PDB entry 9UT9 | electron microscopy, 3.18 A resolution | chains A and B

== Chain A ==
Protein: Taste receptor type 1 member 2, Engineered red fluorescent protein mScarlet3
From: Homo sapiens
UniProt: Q8TE23 (TS1R2_HUMAN); residues 26-839 carry their UniProt numbers (814 of 1049 residues fall inside the UniProt entry; the rest is not from it)
Sequence (1078 residues; numbered -3 to 1074; the number before each row is that of its first residue; numbers below 1 keep their minus sign (Met-3 is residue -3)):
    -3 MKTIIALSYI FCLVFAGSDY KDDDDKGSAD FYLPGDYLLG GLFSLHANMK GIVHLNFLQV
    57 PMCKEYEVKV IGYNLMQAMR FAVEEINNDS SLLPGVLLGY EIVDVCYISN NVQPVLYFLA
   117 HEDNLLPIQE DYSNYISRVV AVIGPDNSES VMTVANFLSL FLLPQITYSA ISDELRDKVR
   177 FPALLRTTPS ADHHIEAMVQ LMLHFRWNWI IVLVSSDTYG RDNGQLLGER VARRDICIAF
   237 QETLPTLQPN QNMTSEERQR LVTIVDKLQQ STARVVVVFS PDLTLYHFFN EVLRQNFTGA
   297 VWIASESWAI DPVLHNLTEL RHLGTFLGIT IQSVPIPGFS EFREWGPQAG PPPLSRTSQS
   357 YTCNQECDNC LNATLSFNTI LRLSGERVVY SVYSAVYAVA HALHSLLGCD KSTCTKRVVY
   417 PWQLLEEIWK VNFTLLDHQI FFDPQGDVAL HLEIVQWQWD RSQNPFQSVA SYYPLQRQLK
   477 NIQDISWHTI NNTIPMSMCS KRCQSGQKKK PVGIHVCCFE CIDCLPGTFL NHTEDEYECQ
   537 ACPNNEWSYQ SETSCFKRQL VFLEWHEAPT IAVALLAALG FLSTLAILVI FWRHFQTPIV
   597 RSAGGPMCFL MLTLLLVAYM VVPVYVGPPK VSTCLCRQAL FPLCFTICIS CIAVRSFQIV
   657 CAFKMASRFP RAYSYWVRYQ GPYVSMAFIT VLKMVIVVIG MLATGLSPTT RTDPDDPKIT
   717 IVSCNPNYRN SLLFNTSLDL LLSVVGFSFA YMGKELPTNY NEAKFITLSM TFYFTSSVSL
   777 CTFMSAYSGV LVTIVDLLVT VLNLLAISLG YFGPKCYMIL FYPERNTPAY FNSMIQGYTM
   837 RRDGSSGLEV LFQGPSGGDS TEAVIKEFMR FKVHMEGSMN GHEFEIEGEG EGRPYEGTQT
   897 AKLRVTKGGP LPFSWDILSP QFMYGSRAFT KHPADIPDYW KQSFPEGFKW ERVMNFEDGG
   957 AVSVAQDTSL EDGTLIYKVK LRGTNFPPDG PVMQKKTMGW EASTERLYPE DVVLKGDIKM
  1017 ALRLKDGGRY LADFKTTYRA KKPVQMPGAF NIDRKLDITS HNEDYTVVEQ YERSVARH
Unresolved in the structure: -3 to 25, 45-57, 342-366, 554-1074
Sequence notes: initiating methionine (-3); expression tag (-2 to 25)
Disulfides: Cys59-Cys102, Cys233-Cys513, Cys405-Cys410, Cys495-Cys514, Cys499-Cys517, Cys520-Cys535, Cys538-Cys551
UniProt features mapped onto this chain:
  - glycosylation (N-linked (GlcNAc...) asparagine): Asn84, Asn248, Asn292, Asn312, Asn368, Asn428, Asn487, Asn527

== Chain B ==
Protein: Taste receptor type 1 member 3, mNeonGreen
From: Homo sapiens
UniProt: chimeric construct of Q7RTX0, A0A1S4NYF2: residues 21-852 from Q7RTX0 (TS1R3_HUMAN) positions 21-852 (same numbers); residues 868-1102 from A0A1S4NYF2 positions 26-260 (UniProt number = residue number - 842)
Sequence (1130 residues; each row starts with the number of its first residue; numbers below 1 keep their minus sign (Met-7 is residue -7)):
    -7 MKTIIALSYI FCLVFAGSDY KDDDDKGSAP LCLSQQLRMK GDYVLGGLFP LGEAEEAGLR
    53 SRTRPSSPVC TRFSSNGLLW ALAMKMAVEE INNKSDLLPG LRLGYDLFDT CSEPVVAMKP
   113 SLMFLAKAGS RDIAAYCNYT QYQPRVLAVI GPHSSELAMV TGKFFSFFLM PQVSYGASME
   173 LLSARETFPS FFRTVPSDRV QLTAAAELLQ EFGWNWVAAL GSDDEYGRQG LSIFSALAAA
   233 RGICIAHEGL VPLPRADDSR LGKVQDVLHQ VNQSSVQVVL LFASVHAAHA LFNYSISSRL
   293 SPKVWVASEA WLTSDLVMGL PGMAQMGTVL GFLQRGAQLH EFPQYVKTHL ALATDPAFCS
   353 ALGEREQGLE EDVVGQRCPQ CDCITLQNVS AGLNHHQTFS VYAAVYSVAQ ALHNTLQCNA
   413 SGCPAQDPVK PWQLLENMYN LTFHVGGLPL RFDSSGNVDM EYDLKLWVWQ GSVPRLHDVG
   473 RFNGSLRTER LKIRWHTSDN QKPVSRCSRQ CQEGQVRRVK GFHSCCYDCV DCEAGSYRQN
   533 PDDIACTFCG QDEWSPERST RCFRRRSRFL AWGEPAVLLL LLLLSLALGL VLAALGLFVH
   593 HRDSPLVQAS GGPLACFGLV CLGLVCLSVL LFPGQPSPAR CLAQQPLSHL PLTGCLSTLF
   653 LQAAEIFVES ELPLSWADRL SGCLRGPWAW LVVLLAMLVE VALCTWYLVA FPPEVVTDWH
   713 MLPTEALVHC RTRSWVSFGL AHATNATLAF LCFLGTFLVR SQPGCYNRAR GLTFAMLAYF
   773 ITWVSFVPLL ANVQVVLRPA VQMGALLLCV LGILAAFHLP RCYLLMRQPG LNTPEFFLGG
   833 GPGDAQGQND GNTGNQGKHE GSSGLEVLFQ GPSGGVSKGE EDNMASLPAT HELHIFGSIN
   893 GVDFDMVGQG TGNPNDGYEE LNLKSTKGDL QFSPWILVPH IGYGFHQYLP YPDGMSPFQA
   953 AMVDGSGYQV HRTMQFEDGA SLTVNYRYTY EGSHIKGEAQ VKGTGFPADG PVMTNSLTAA
  1013 DWCRSKKTYP NDKTIISTFK WSYTTGNGKR YRSTARTTYT FAKPMAANYL KNQPMYVFRK
  1073 TELKHSKTEL NFKEWQKAFT DVMGMDELYK GSENLYFQSS GHHHHHHHHH
Unresolved in the structure: -7 to 22, 48-52, 249-252, 357-367, 557-1122
Sequence notes: initiating methionine (-7); expression tag (-6 to 20, 1103-1122); linker (853-867)
Disulfides: Cys24-Cys351, Cys62-Cys103, Cys236-Cys517, Cys370-Cys373, Cys410-Cys415, Cys499-Cys518, Cys503-Cys521, Cys524-Cys538, Cys541-Cys554
UniProt features mapped onto this chain:
  - region: Ile536 to Glu545 (Required for brazzein responsiveness)
  - glycosylation (N-linked (GlcNAc...) asparagine): Asn85, Asn130, Asn264, Asn285, Asn380, Asn411, Asn432, Asn475

== How chain A and chain B interact ==
Residue-residue contacts (40; chain A residue first):
  Val108(A) - Phe159(B)  hydrophobic
  Gln109(A) - Tyr128(B)  hydrogen bond (side chain-backbone)
  Gln109(A) - Cys129(B)
  Leu112(A) - Ala127(B)
  Asn120(A) - Ala126(B)
  Asn120(A) - Ala127(B)
  Leu121(A) - Ile125(B)
  Leu121(A) - Ala126(B)  hydrophobic
  Leu122(A) - Asp124(B)
  Leu122(A) - Ile125(B)  hydrogen bond (backbone-backbone)
  Ile124(A) - Met115(B)  hydrophobic
  Ile124(A) - Arg123(B)  hydrogen bond (backbone-side chain)
  Glu126(A) - Ser59(B)
  Asp127(A) - Pro57(B)
  Tyr128(A) - Pro57(B)  hydrogen bond (backbone-backbone)
  Ser129(A) - Pro57(B)
  Glu145(A) - Lys155(B)
  Thr149(A) - Lys155(B)
  Asn152(A) - Val152(B)
  Phe153(A) - Met110(B)  hydrophobic
  Phe153(A) - Phe156(B)  hydrophobic
  Ser155(A) - Arg54(B)  hydrogen bond (backbone-side chain)
  Leu156(A) - Pro57(B)
  Leu156(A) - Val107(B)  hydrophobic
  Leu156(A) - Met110(B)  hydrophobic
  Phe157(A) - Pro57(B)
  Leu158(A) - Arg56(B)
  Leu158(A) - Pro57(B)
  Pro178(A) - Arg54(B)
  Arg217(A) - Glu217(B)  salt bridge
  Gln221(A) - Leu242(B)
  Phe236(A) - Phe514(B)
  Gln237(A) - Phe514(B)  hydrogen bond (backbone-backbone)
  Gln237(A) - His515(B)  hydrogen bond (backbone-side chain)
  Lys263(A) - His515(B)  hydrogen bond (side chain-backbone)
  Lys263(A) - Ser516(B)  hydrogen bond (side chain-backbone)
  Trp418(A) - Thr55(B)
  Trp418(A) - Arg56(B)
  Trp418(A) - Pro57(B)
  Ile510(A) - Gln265(B)
Other interface residues (no listed pair), chain A (33 interface residues in all): Pro123, Gln125, Ala235, Glu238, Gln266, Val508
Other interface residues (no listed pair), chain B (33 interface residues in all): Ser58, Lys111, Arg220, Gln221, Gln262, Arg510, Gly513, Tyr519

== Overview ==
Chain A and chain B each contribute 33 residues to their interface; the contacts include 9 hydrogen bonds and
1 salt bridge. Among the polar pairs are Arg217(A)-Glu217(B), Gln109(A)-Tyr128(B) and Ile124(A)-Arg123(B).
Chain A is Taste receptor type 1 member 2, Engineered red fluorescent protein mScarlet3 and chain B is Taste
receptor type 1 member 3, mNeonGreen, both from Homo sapiens; the structure, The VFT domains of human sweet
taste receptor TAS1R2 and TAS1R3 in the apo state, was determined by electron microscopy, deposited together
with 9UT8, 9UTA, 9UTB and 9UTC.
